2ZNI - chains A and C of the 4 polymer chains in the assembly; structure by X-ray diffraction, 3.10 A resolution.

[Chain A]
Name: Pyrrolysyl-tRNA synthetase
From: Desulfitobacterium hafniense
Notes: EC 6.1.1.26
Reference sequence: B0S4P3 (B0S4P3_DESHA); residue numbers follow UniProt; this construct covers 1-288
Chain sequence (308 residues; numbered -19 to 288; the number before each row is that of its first residue; numbers below 1 keep their minus sign (Met-19 is residue -19)):
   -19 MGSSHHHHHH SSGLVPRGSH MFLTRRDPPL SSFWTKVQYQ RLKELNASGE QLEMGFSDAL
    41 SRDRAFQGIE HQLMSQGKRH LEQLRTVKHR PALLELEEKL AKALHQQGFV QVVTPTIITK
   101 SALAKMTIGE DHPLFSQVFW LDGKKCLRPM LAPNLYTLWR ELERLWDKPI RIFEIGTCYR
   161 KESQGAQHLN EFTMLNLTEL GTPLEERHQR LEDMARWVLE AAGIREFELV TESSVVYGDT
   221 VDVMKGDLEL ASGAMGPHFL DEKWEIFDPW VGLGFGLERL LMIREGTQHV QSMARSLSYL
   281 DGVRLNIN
Disordered / not traced: -19 to 9
Differences from the reference sequence: expression tag (-19 to 0)
What the authors report for this chain:
  - binding site for bacterial tRNA: Lys16, Gln117, Lys124, Arg140, Arg144, Arg160 to Asn170, Phe172, Glu245, Ser278
  - conformationally variable residues (order/disorder transition): Glu110 to Gln117
  - contacts within the chain: Gln117-Glu162 (hydrogen bond)

[Chain C]
Molecule: bacterial tRNA
Sequence (72 nucleotides; numbered 1 to 76; 4 numbers in that range are skipped by the numbering (no residue carries them; nothing is unmodelled there); the number before each row is that of its first residue):
     1 GGGGGGU
     9 GGAUCGA
    18 AUAGAUCACA CGGACUCUAA AUUCGUGCAG
    49 GCGGGUGAAA CUCCCGUACU CCCCGCCA
Ion coordination: Ca2+ site 1 near G4 (its only coordinating residue here); Ca2+ site 2 near G9 (its only coordinating residue here); Ca2+ site 3 near G14 (its only coordinating residue here); Ca2+ site 4 near U65 (its only coordinating residue here)

[Chain A / chain C interface]
Contacting residue pairs (9; chain A residue first):
  Thr99(A) - U68(C)  phosphate contact
  Ser101(A) - C67(C)  sugar contact
  Lys124(A) - A66(C)  salt bridge to the phosphate
  Lys124(A) - C67(C)  salt bridge to the phosphate
  Arg140(A) - G9(C)  hydrogen bond to the base
  Glu141(A) - G9(C)  base contact
  Arg144(A) - G9(C)  hydrogen bond to the sugar
  Arg144(A) - G10(C)  sugar contact
  Glu245(A) - G9(C)  base contact

[Summary]
7 residues of chain A and 5 residues of chain C are in contact, with 2 hydrogen bonds and 2 salt bridges.
Among the polar pairs are Arg140(A)-G9(C), Arg144(A)-G9(C) and Lys124(A)-A66(C). The paper reports a binding
site for bacterial tRNA at Lys16(A), Gln117(A) and Lys124(A) among others; conformational variability at
Glu110(A).
Chain A is Pyrrolysyl-tRNA synthetase (Desulfitobacterium hafniense) and chain C is bacterial tRNA; the
structure, Crystal structure of Pyrrolysyl-tRNA synthetase-tRNA(Pyl) complex from Desulfitobacterium
hafniense, was determined by X-ray diffraction, deposited together with 2ZNJ.
